8P4U - chain A; structure by X-ray diffraction, 2.40 A resolution.

Chain A:
Protein: Alpha-1-antitrypsin
From: Homo sapiens
UniProtKB: P01009 (A1AT_HUMAN); residues 2-394 here correspond to UniProt positions 26-418 (UniProt number = residue number + 24)
Sequence (400 residues; each row starts with the number of its first residue; numbers below 1 keep their minus sign (His-5 is residue -5)):
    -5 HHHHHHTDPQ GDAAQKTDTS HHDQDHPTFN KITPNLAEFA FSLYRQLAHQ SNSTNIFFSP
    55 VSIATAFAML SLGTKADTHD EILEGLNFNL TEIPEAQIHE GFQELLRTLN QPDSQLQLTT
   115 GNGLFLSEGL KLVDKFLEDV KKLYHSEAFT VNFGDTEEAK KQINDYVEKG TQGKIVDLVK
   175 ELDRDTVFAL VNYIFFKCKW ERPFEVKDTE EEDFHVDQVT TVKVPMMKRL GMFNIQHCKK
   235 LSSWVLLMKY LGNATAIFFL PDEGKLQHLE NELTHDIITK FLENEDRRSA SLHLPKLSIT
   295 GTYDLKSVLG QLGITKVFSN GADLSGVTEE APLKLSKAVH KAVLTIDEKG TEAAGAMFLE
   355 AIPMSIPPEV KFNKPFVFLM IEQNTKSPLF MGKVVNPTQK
Not modelled in the structure: -5 to 23, 105-109, 344-356, 358, 394
Differences from the reference sequence: expression tag (-5 to 1); engineered mutation Cys192 (Gly216 in P01009)
What the authors report for this chain:
  - conformationally variable residues (side-chain flip): Cys192, Tyr244
  - mutagenesis - G192C: increased localization
  - mutagenesis - G192C (1.7-fold): decreased catalytic activity on alpha-chymotrypsin
  - mutagenesis - G192C: decreased stability

In short:
From the paper: G192C increases localization; conformational variability at Cys192 and Tyr244.
Chain A is Alpha-1-antitrypsin (Homo sapiens); the structure, Alpha-1-antitrypsin - Sydney variant (G192C),
was determined by X-ray diffraction, deposited together with 8P4J.
